Entry 5MRF (electron microscopy, 4.97 A resolution (low resolution: residue-level contacts below are approximate; hydrogen-bond / salt-bridge calls are withheld)); this record covers chains A and E of the 78 polymer chains in the assembly.

== Chain A ==
Molecule: 21S ribosomal RNA
From: Saccharomyces cerevisiae
Sequence (3296 nucleotides; row label = number of the first residue in the row):
     1 GUAAAAAGUAGAAUAAUAGAUUUGAAAUAUUUAUUAUAUAGAUUUAAAGA
    51 GAUAAUCAUGGAGUAUAAUAAUUAAAUUUAAUAAAUUUAAUAUAACUAUU
   101 AAUAGAAUUAGGUUACUAAUAAAUUAAUAACAAUUAAUUUUAAAACCUAA
   151 AGGUAAACCUUUAUAUUAAUAAUGUUAUUUUUUAUUAUUUUUAUAAUAAG
   201 AAUAAUUAUUAAUAAUAAUAAACUAAGUGAACUGAAACAUCUAAGUAACU
   251 UAAGGAUAAGAAAUCAACAGAGAUAUUAUGAGUAUUGGUGAGAGAAAAUA
   301 AUAAAGGUCUAAUAAGUAUUAUGUGAAAAAAAUGUAAGAAAAUAGGAUAA
   351 CAAAUUCUAAGACUAAAUACUAUUAAUAAGUAUAGUAAGUACCGUAAGGG
   401 AAAGUAUGAAAAUGAUUAUUUUAUAAGCAAUCAUGAAUAUAUUAUAUUAU
   451 AUUAAUGAUGUACCUUUUGUAUAAUGGGUCAGCAAGUAAUUAAUAUUAGU
   501 AAAACAAUAAGUUAUAAAUAAAUAGAAUAAUAUAUAUAUAUAAAAAAAUA
   551 UAUUAAAAUAUUUAAUUAAUAUUAAUUGACCCGAAAGCAAACGAUCUAAC
   601 UAUGAUAAGAUGGAUAAACGAUCGAACAGGUUGAUGUUGCAAUAUCAUCU
   651 GAUUAAUUGUGGUUAGUAGUGAAAGACAAAUCUGGUUUGCAGAUAGCUGG
   701 UUUUCUAUGAAAUAUAUGUAAGUAUAGCCUUUAUAAAUAAUAAUUAUUAU
   751 AUAAUAUUAUAUUAAUAUUAUAUAAAGAAUGGUACAGCAAUUAAUAUAUA
   801 UUAGGGAACUAUUAAAGUUUUAUUAAUAAUAUUAAAUCUCGAAAUAUUUA
   851 AUUAUAUAUAAUAAAGAGUCAGAUUAUGUGCGAUAAGGUAAAUAAUCUAA
   901 AGGGAAACAGCCCAGAUUAAGAUAUAAAGUUCCUAAUAAAUAAUAAGUGA
   951 AAUAAAUAUUAAAAUAUUAUAAUAUAAUCAGUUAAUGGGUUUGACAAUAA
  1001 CCAUUUUUUAAUGAACAUGUAACAAUGCACUGAUUUAUAAUAAAUAAAAA
  1051 AAAAUAAUAUUUAAAAUCAAAUAUAUAUAUAUUUGUUAAUAGAUAAUAUA
  1101 CGGAUCUUAAUAAUAAGAAUUAUUUAAUUCCUAAUAUGGAAUAUUAUAUU
  1151 UUUAUAAUAAAAAUAUAAAUACUGAAUAUCUAAAUAUUAUUAUUACUUUU
  1201 UUUUUAAUAAUAAUAAUAUGGUAAUAGAACAUUUAAUGAUAAUAUAUAUU
  1251 AGUUAUUAAUUAAUAUAUGUAUUAAUUAAAUAGAGAAUGCUGACAUGAGU
  1301 AACGAAAAAAAGGUAUAAACCUUUUCACCUAAAACAUAAGGUUUAACUAU
  1351 AAAAGUACGGCCCCUAAUUAAAUUAAUAAAAAUAUAAAUAUAUUUAAGAU
  1401 GGGAUAAUCUAUAUUAAUAAAAAUUUAUCUUAAAAUAUAUAUAUUAUUAA
  1451 UAAUUAUAUUAAUUAAUUAAUAAUAUAUAUAAUUAUAUUAUAUAUUAUAU
  1501 AUUUUUUAUAUAAUAUAAACUAAUAAAGAUCAGGAAAUAAUUAAUGUAUA
  1551 CCGUAAUGUAGACCGACUCAGGUAUGUAAGUAGAGAAUAUGAAGGUGAAU
  1601 UAGAUAAUUAAAGGGAAGGAACUCGGCAAAGAUAGCUCAUAAGUUAGUCA
  1651 AUAAAGAGUAAUAAGAACAAAGUUGUACAACUGUUUACUAAAAACACCGC
  1701 ACUUUGCAGAAACGAUAAGUUUAAGUAUAAGGUGUGAACUCUGCUCCAUG
  1751 CUUAAUAUAUAAAUAAAAUUAUUUAACGAUAAUUUAAUUAAAUUUAGGUA
  1801 AAUAGCAGCCUUAUUAUGAGGGUUAUAAUGUAGCGAAAUUCCUUGGCCUA
  1851 UAAUUGAGGUCCCGCAUGAAUGACGUAAUGAUACAACAACUGUCUCCCCU
  1901 UUAAGCUAAGUGAAAUUGAAAUCGUAGUGAAGAUGCUAUGUACCUUCAGC
  1951 AAGACGGAAAGACCCUAUGCAGCUUUACUGUAAUUAGAUAGAUCGAAUUA
  2001 UUGUUUAUUAUAUUCAGCAUAUUAAGUAAUCCUAUUAUUAGGUAAUCGUU
  2051 UAGAUAUUAAUGAGAUACUUAUUAUAAUAUAAUGAUAAUUCUAAUCUUAU
  2101 AAAUAAUUAUUAUUAUUAUUAUUAAUAAUAAUAAUAUGCUUUCAAGCAUA
  2151 GUGAUAAAACAUAUUUAUAUGAUAAUCACUUUACUUAAUAGAUAUAAUUC
  2201 UUAAGUAAUAUAUAAUAUAUAUUUUAUAUAUAUUAUAUAUAAUAUAAGAG
  2251 ACAAUCUCUAAUUGGUAGUUUUGAUGGGGCGUCAUUAUCAGCAAAAGUAU
  2301 CUGAAUAAGUCCAUAAAUAAAUAUAUAAAAUUAUUGAAUAAAAAAAAAAU
  2351 AAUAUAUAUUAUAUAUAUUAAUUAUAAAUUGAAAUAUGUUUAUAUAAAUU
  2401 UAUAUUUAUUGAAUAUAUUUUAGUAAUAGAUAAAAAUAUGUACAGUAAAA
  2451 UUGUAAGGAAAACAAUAAUAACUUUCUCCUCUCUCGGUGGGGGUUCACAC
  2501 CUAUUUUUAAUAGGUGUGAACCCCUCUUCGGGGUUCCGGUUCCCUUUCGG
  2551 GUCCCGGAACUUAAAUAAAAAUGGAAAGAAUUAAAUUAAUAUAAUGGUAU
  2601 AACUGUGCGAUAAUUGUAACACAAACGAGUGAAACAAGUACGUAAGUAUG
  2651 GCAUAAUGAACAAAUAACACUGAUUGUAAAGGUUAUUGAUAACGAAUAAA
  2701 AGUUACGCUAGGGAUAACAGGGUAAUAUAGCGAAAGAGUAGAUAUUGUAA
  2751 GCUAUGUUUGCCACCUCGAUGUCGACUCAACAUUUCCUCUUGGUUGUAAA
  2801 AGCUAAGAAGGGUUUGACUGUUCGUCAAUUAAAAUGUUACGUGAGUUGGG
  2851 UUAAAUACGAUGUGAAUCAGUAUGGUUCCUAUCUGCUGAAGGAAAUAUUA
  2901 UCAAAUUAAAUCUCAUUAUUAGUACGCAAGGACCAUAAUGAAUCAACCCA
  2951 UGGUGUAUCUAUUGAUAAUAAUAUAAUAUAUUUAAUAAAAAUAAUACUUU
  3001 AUUAAUAUAUUAUCUAUAUUAGUUUAUAUUUUAAUUAUAUAUUAUCAUAG
  3051 UAGAUAAGCUAAGUUGAUAAUAAAUAAAUAUUGAAUACAUAUUAAAUAUG
  3101 AAGUUGUUUUAAUAAGAUAAUUAAUCUGAUAAUUUUAUACUAAAAUUAAU
  3151 AAUUAUAGGUUUUAUAUAUUAUUUAUAAAUAAAUAUAUUAUAAUAAUAAU
  3201 AAUUAUUAUUAUUAAUAAAAAAUAUUAAUUAUAAUAUUAAUAAAAUACUA
  3251 AUUUAUCAGUUAUCUAUAUAAUAUCUAAUCUAUUAUUCUAUAUACU
Not modelled in the structure: 1-7, 80-83, 107-109, 129-131, 179-199, 554-559, 757-765, 811-815, 822, 967-1055, 1133-1136, 1153-1159, 1196-1204, 1375-1379, 1419-1422, 1441-1480, 1503-1505, 1538-1539, 2013-2077, 2101-2182, 2189-2197, 2222-2226, 2241-2242, 2277-2280, 2339-2344, 2393-2407, 2479-2572, 2715-2718, 2767-2771, 2985-3001, 3036-3039, 3179-3228, 3294-3296
Metal / ion sites: Mg2+ site 1 near A150 (its only coordinating residue here); Mg2+ site 2: A237, C238; Mg2+ site 3: G245, A327; Mg2+ site 4 near A258 (its only coordinating residue here); Mg2+ site 5 near G280 (its only coordinating residue here); Mg2+ site 6 near U322 (its only coordinating residue here); Mg2+ site 7 near A359 (its only coordinating residue here); Mg2+ site 8 near U364 (its only coordinating residue here); Mg2+ site 9 near G394 (its only coordinating residue here); Mg2+ site 10: A423, U424; Mg2+ site 11 near G427 (its only coordinating residue here); Mg2+ site 12: C464 (shared with 1 residue of chain N); 123 more Mg2+ sites not listed

== Chain E ==
Protein: uL5m
From: Saccharomyces cerevisiae
UniProtKB: P36519 (RM07_YEAST); numbering as in UniProt (aligned over 19-292)
Chain sequence (274 residues; row label = number of the first residue in the row):
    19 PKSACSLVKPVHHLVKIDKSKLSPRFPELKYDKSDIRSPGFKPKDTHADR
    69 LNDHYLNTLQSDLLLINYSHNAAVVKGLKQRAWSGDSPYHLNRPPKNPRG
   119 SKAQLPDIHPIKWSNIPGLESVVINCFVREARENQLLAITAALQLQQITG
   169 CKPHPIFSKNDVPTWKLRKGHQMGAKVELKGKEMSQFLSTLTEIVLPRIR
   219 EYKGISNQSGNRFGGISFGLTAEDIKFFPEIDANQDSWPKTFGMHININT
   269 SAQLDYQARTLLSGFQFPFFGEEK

== How chain A and chain E interact ==
Residue-residue contacts (138):
  A786(A) - Tyr107(E)
  G787(A) - Tyr107(E)
  A789(A) - Trp101(E)
  A789(A) - Arg111(E)
  A828(A) - Arg117(E)
  A828(A) - Gly118(E)
  A829(A) - Pro116(E)
  A829(A) - Arg117(E)
  U830(A) - Arg99(E)
  U830(A) - Lys114(E)
  U830(A) - Arg117(E)
  C840(A) - Tyr107(E)
  C840(A) - Asn110(E)
  C840(A) - Arg111(E)
  G841(A) - Pro106(E)
  G841(A) - Tyr107(E)
  G841(A) - Asn110(E)
  U2372(A) - Glu46(E)
  A2426(A) - Gln153(E)
  A2426(A) - Ile157(E)
  A2426(A) - Gln190(E)
  U2427(A) - Lys170(E)
  A2428(A) - Lys170(E)
  G2429(A) - Lys51(E)
  A2430(A) - Arg43(E)
  A2430(A) - Phe44(E)
  A2430(A) - Leu47(E)
  A2430(A) - Lys51(E)
  A2434(A) - Phe175(E)
  A2434(A) - Ser176(E)
  A2434(A) - Lys177(E)
  A2434(A) - Lys187(E)
  A2434(A) - Gly188(E)
  A2435(A) - Lys187(E)
  G2440(A) - Pro19(E)
  A2442(A) - Arg43(E)
  C2443(A) - Lys37(E)
  A2449(A) - Ala121(E)
  A2450(A) - Ala121(E)
  U2451(A) - Arg230(E)
  U2452(A) - Gly228(E)
  U2452(A) - Asn229(E)
  U2452(A) - Arg230(E)
  U2452(A) - Lys292(E)
  G2453(A) - Ser227(E)
  G2453(A) - Gly228(E)
  G2453(A) - Ser235(E)
  G2453(A) - Asn265(E)
  G2453(A) - Lys292(E)
  U2454(A) - Ser227(E)
  U2454(A) - Ser235(E)
  U2454(A) - Phe236(E)
  U2454(A) - Gly237(E)
  U2454(A) - His263(E)
  A2455(A) - Phe145(E)
  A2455(A) - Gly237(E)
  A2455(A) - Leu238(E)
  A2455(A) - Gly261(E)
  A2455(A) - Met262(E)
  A2455(A) - His263(E)
  A2456(A) - Phe145(E)
  A2456(A) - Arg147(E)
  G2457(A) - Phe145(E)
  G2457(A) - Arg147(E)
  G2458(A) - Trp183(E)
  A2460(A) - Thr182(E)
  A2460(A) - Trp183(E)
  A2461(A) - Phe145(E)
  A2461(A) - Arg147(E)
  A2461(A) - Trp183(E)
  A2461(A) - Leu185(E)
  A2462(A) - Asn143(E)
  A2462(A) - Phe145(E)
  A2462(A) - Ile174(E)
  A2462(A) - Phe175(E)
  A2462(A) - Ser176(E)
  A2462(A) - Lys177(E)
  A2462(A) - Asn178(E)
  A2462(A) - His263(E)
  C2463(A) - Val141(E)
  C2463(A) - Asn143(E)
  C2463(A) - Lys177(E)
  C2463(A) - Lys194(E)
  C2463(A) - Asn265(E)
  A2464(A) - Val141(E)
  A2464(A) - Lys194(E)
  A2464(A) - Asn229(E)
  A2464(A) - Asn265(E)
  A2464(A) - Asn267(E)
  A2465(A) - Asn229(E)
  A2465(A) - Arg230(E)
  A2465(A) - Phe231(E)
  A2465(A) - Asn267(E)
  U2466(A) - Gln122(E)
  U2466(A) - Leu123(E)
  U2466(A) - Pro124(E)
  U2466(A) - Arg230(E)
  U2466(A) - Phe231(E)
  A2467(A) - Lys97(E)
  A2467(A) - Gln122(E)
  A2467(A) - Leu123(E)
  A2467(A) - Pro124(E)
  A2468(A) - Lys97(E)
  A2468(A) - Pro124(E)
  A2468(A) - Asp125(E)
  U2469(A) - His127(E)
  G2574(A) - Trp131(E)
  A2575(A) - Trp131(E)
  A2575(A) - Ser132(E)
  A2576(A) - Ser132(E)
  A2579(A) - Lys34(E)
  A2580(A) - Lys34(E)
  A2584(A) - Gln98(E)
  A2584(A) - Pro113(E)
  A2585(A) - Pro112(E)
  U2600(A) - Ser24(E)
  U2600(A) - Leu25(E)
  U2600(A) - Val26(E)
  A2601(A) - Ser24(E)
  A2601(A) - Val26(E)
  A2602(A) - Ala22(E)
  A2602(A) - Ser24(E)
  G2607(A) - Arg43(E)
  G2607(A) - Phe44(E)
  A2632(A) - Lys20(E)
  A2633(A) - Lys20(E)
  G2642(A) - Arg43(E)
  U2643(A) - Leu40(E)
  U2643(A) - Ser41(E)
  U2643(A) - Pro42(E)
  U2643(A) - Arg43(E)
  A2648(A) - Pro19(E)
  A2648(A) - Lys20(E)
  U2649(A) - Pro19(E)
  U2649(A) - Lys20(E)
  G2650(A) - Pro19(E)
  G2651(A) - Pro19(E)
  C2652(A) - Ala22(E)
Interface residues without a listed pair, chain A (63 interface residues in all): U2439, A2444, A2583, A2644
Interface residues without a listed pair, chain E (81 interface residues in all): Cys23, Leu109, Asn115, Lys120, Cys144, His172, His189, Glu196, Gln226

== Summary ==
63 residues of chain A and 81 residues of chain E are in contact. A237(A) and C238(A) form the Mg2+ site 2.
G245(A) and A327(A) coordinate Mg2+ site 3.
Chain A is 21S ribosomal RNA and chain E is uL5m, both from Saccharomyces cerevisiae; the structure, Structure
of the yeast mitochondrial ribosome - Class C, was determined by electron microscopy, deposited together with
5MRC and 5MRE.
